8GVI - chains A and H of the 5 polymer chains in the assembly; structure by X-ray diffraction, 3.30 A resolution.

# Chain A
Name: H25-11 TCR alpha chain
From: Homo sapiens
Amino-acid sequence (209 residues; row label = number of the first residue in the row):
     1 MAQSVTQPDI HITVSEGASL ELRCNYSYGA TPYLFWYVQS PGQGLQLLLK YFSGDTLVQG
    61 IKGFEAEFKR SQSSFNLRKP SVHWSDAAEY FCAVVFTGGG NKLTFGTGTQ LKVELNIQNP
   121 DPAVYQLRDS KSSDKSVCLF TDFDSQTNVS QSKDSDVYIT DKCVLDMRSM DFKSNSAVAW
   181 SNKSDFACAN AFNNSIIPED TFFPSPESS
Disordered / not traced: 1-2, 206-209
Disulfide bonds: Cys24-Cys92, Cys138-Cys188

# Chain H
Name: MHC class I antigen
From: Homo sapiens
UniProt: F6IQZ4 (F6IQZ4_HUMAN); residues 1-274 here correspond to UniProt positions 25-298 (UniProt number = residue number + 24)
Amino-acid sequence (275 residues; each row starts with the number of its first residue; numbering starts at 0):
     0 MGSHSMRYFS TSVSRPGRGE PRFIAVGYVD DTQFVRFDSD AASQRMEPRA PWIEQEGPEY
    60 WDEETGKVKA HSQTDRENLR IALRYYNQSE AGSHTLQMMF GCDVGSDGRF LRGYHQYAYD
   120 GKDYIALKED LRSWTAADMA AQITKRKWEA AHVAEQQRAY LEGTCVDGLR RYLENGKETL
   180 QRTDPPKTHM THHPISDHEA TLRCWALGFY PAEITLTWQR DGEDQTQDTE LVETRPAGDG
   240 TFQKWAAVVV PSGEEQRYTC HVQHEGLPKP LTLRW
Disordered / not traced: 0
Sequence notes: initiating methionine (0)
Disulfide bonds: Cys101-Cys164, Cys203-Cys259

# Chain A / chain H interface
Pairs across the interface (13):
  Gly29(A) with Asp166(H)
  Tyr33(A) with Gln155(H), hydrogen bond
  Phe52(A) with Glu154(H); Gln155(H); Ala158(H), hydrophobic
  Ser53(A) with His151(H); Glu154(H)
  Thr97(A) with Gln155(H)
  Gly98(A) with Lys66(H), hydrogen bond (backbone-side chain); Thr163(H)
  Gly99(A) with Glu62(H)
  Gly100(A) with Lys66(H)
  Lys102(A) with Glu62(H), salt bridge
Other interface residues (no listed pair), chain A (10 interface residues in all): Thr31
Other interface residues (no listed pair), chain H (9 interface residues in all): Glu63

# Overview
The interface between chain A and chain H involves 10 residues on one side and 9 on the other; the contacts
include 2 hydrogen bonds and 1 salt bridge. Among the polar pairs are Lys102(A)-Glu62(H), Tyr33(A)-Gln155(H)
and Gly98(A)-Lys66(H).
Chain A is H25-11 TCR alpha chain and chain H is MHC class I antigen, both from Homo sapiens; the structure,
The complex between H25-11 TCR and HLA-A24 bound to HIV-1 Nef138-8 peptide, was determined by X-ray
diffraction (same publication as 8GVB and 8GVG).
